7I9K - chains A and B; structure by X-ray diffraction, 1.75 A resolution.

# Chain A
Name: Serine protease subunit NS2B
Source organism: Zika virus
UniProt: Q32ZE1 (POLG_ZIKV); residues 46-89 here correspond to UniProt positions 1414-1457 (UniProt number = residue number + 1368)
Chain sequence (46 residues; numbered 44 to 89; the number before each row is that of its first residue):
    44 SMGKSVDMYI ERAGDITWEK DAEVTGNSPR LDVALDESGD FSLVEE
Disordered / not traced: 44-49, 89
Construct notes: expression tag (44-45)
Residues lining bound ligands: A1B88 (benzyl (3-{[3-(2-aminoethyl)phenyl]carbamoyl}-5-chlorophenyl)carbamate): S81, G82, D83

# Chain B
Name: Serine protease NS3
Source organism: Zika virus
Notes: EC 3.4.21.91, 3.6.1.15, 3.6.4.13
UniProt: Q32ZE1 (POLG_ZIKV); residues 11-177 here correspond to UniProt positions 1509-1675 (UniProt number = residue number + 1498)
Chain sequence (168 residues; each row starts with the number of its first residue):
    10 MKEVKKGETT DGVYRVMTRR LLGSTQVGVG VMQEGVFHTM WHVTKGAALR SGEGRLDPYW
    70 GDVKQDLVSY CGPWKLDAAW DGLSEVQLLA VPPGERAKNI QTLPGIFKTK DGDIGAVALD
   130 YPAGTSGSPI LDKCGRVIGL YGNGVVIKNG SYVSAITQGK REEETPVE
Disordered / not traced: 10-15, 172-177
Construct notes: initiating methionine (10); conflict K107 (Arg1605 in Q32ZE1)
Residues lining bound ligands: A1B88 (benzyl (3-{[3-(2-aminoethyl)phenyl]carbamoyl}-5-chlorophenyl)carbamate): H51, D75, D129, Y130, P131, A132, T134, S135, Y150, G151, N152, Y161
UniProt features mapped onto this chain:
  - active site (Charge relay system): H51, D75, S135

# Interface between chain A and chain B
Contacting residue pairs - 95 pairs, chain A then chain B:
  D50(A) - T27(B)
  D50(A) - R28(B)
  D50(A) - R59(B)  salt bridge
  M51(A) - M26(B)
  M51(A) - V36(B)  hydrophobic
  M51(A) - V52(B)
  M51(A) - T53(B)
  M51(A) - L58(B)
  M51(A) - R59(B)  hydrogen bond (backbone-backbone)
  Y52(A) - R24(B)
  Y52(A) - V25(B)
  Y52(A) - M26(B)  hydrogen bond (backbone-backbone)
  Y52(A) - R28(B)  hydrogen bond
  Y52(A) - S33(B)
  Y52(A) - R59(B)
  I53(A) - Y23(B)  hydrophobic
  I53(A) - R24(B)
  I53(A) - M41(B)  hydrophobic
  I53(A) - F46(B)  hydrophobic
  I53(A) - R59(B)  hydrogen bond (backbone-backbone)
  I53(A) - S60(B)
  I53(A) - L65(B)  hydrophobic
  E54(A) - Y23(B)
  E54(A) - R24(B)  hydrogen bond (backbone-backbone)
  R55(A) - E17(B)
  R55(A) - D20(B)  hydrogen bond (side chain-backbone)
  R55(A) - G21(B)
  R55(A) - V22(B)
  R55(A) - Y23(B)
  A56(A) - V22(B)  hydrogen bond (backbone-backbone)
  A56(A) - Y23(B)
  A56(A) - V100(B)  hydrophobic
  A56(A) - A106(B)
  G57(A) - G21(B)
  G57(A) - V22(B)  hydrogen bond (backbone-backbone)
  D58(A) - L98(B)
  I59(A) - G21(B)
  I59(A) - V22(B)
  I59(A) - V40(B)  hydrophobic
  I59(A) - L98(B)  hydrophobic
  I59(A) - L140(B)  hydrophobic
  I59(A) - G144(B)
  I59(A) - V146(B)  hydrophobic
  T60(A) - N108(B)  hydrogen bond (backbone-side chain)
  T60(A) - L140(B)
  W61(A) - E94(B)
  W61(A) - V95(B)
  W61(A) - Q96(B)
  W61(A) - Q110(B)
  W61(A) - L140(B)
  W61(A) - D141(B)
  W61(A) - K142(B)
  E62(A) - Q96(B)  hydrogen bond (backbone-side chain)
  E62(A) - N108(B)
  A65(A) - Q96(B)
  A65(A) - N108(B)
  E66(A) - I109(B)
  E66(A) - Q110(B)  hydrogen bond (backbone-backbone)
  V67(A) - E94(B)
  V67(A) - Q110(B)
  T68(A) - I109(B)
  T68(A) - Q110(B)  hydrogen bond (backbone-backbone)
  T68(A) - T111(B)  hydrogen bond (backbone-side chain)
  T68(A) - L128(B)
  G69(A) - T111(B)
  G69(A) - A127(B)
  N70(A) - L112(B)
  N70(A) - A127(B)
  S71(A) - L112(B)  hydrogen bond (side chain-backbone)
  S71(A) - P113(B)
  S71(A) - G114(B)
  P72(A) - G114(B)
  P72(A) - I115(B)  hydrogen bond (backbone-backbone)
  R73(A) - I115(B)
  L74(A) - I115(B)  hydrogen bond (backbone-backbone)
  L74(A) - F116(B)
  L74(A) - K117(B)  hydrogen bond (backbone-backbone)
  L74(A) - I156(B)  hydrophobic
  D75(A) - K117(B)
  V76(A) - F116(B)  hydrophobic
  V76(A) - K117(B)  hydrogen bond (backbone-backbone)
  V76(A) - T118(B)
  L78(A) - K73(B)
  D79(A) - K73(B)
  E80(A) - K73(B)
  S81(A) - V72(B)
  G82(A) - V72(B)
  G82(A) - K73(B)
  G82(A) - N152(B)  hydrogen bond (backbone-side chain)
  F84(A) - F116(B)  hydrophobic
  F84(A) - N152(B)
  F84(A) - G153(B)
  F84(A) - V154(B)
  F84(A) - A164(B)  hydrophobic
  L86(A) - V154(B)  hydrophobic
Also at the interface, not in a pair above, chain A (33 interface residues in all): S85
Also at the interface, not in a pair above, chain B (57 interface residues in all): T19, A57, I123, V155, V162

# Summary
33 residues of chain A face 57 of chain B across their interface; the contacts include 19 hydrogen bonds and 1
salt bridge. Among the polar pairs are D50(A)-R59(B), Y52(A)-R28(B) and R55(A)-D20(B). Compound A1B88 is bound
between chain A and chain B.
Chain A is Serine protease subunit NS2B and chain B is Serine protease NS3, both from Zika virus; the
structure, Group deposition of ZIKV NS2B-NS3 protease in complex with inhibitors from ASAP Discovery
Consortium -- Crystal ..., was determined by X-ray diffraction.
